PDB entry 2E74 | X-ray diffraction, 3.00 A resolution | chains C and D of the 8 polymer chains in the assembly

# Chain C
Molecule: Apocytochrome f
Organism: Mastigocladus laminosus
Reference sequence: P83793 (CYF_MASLA); residues 1-289 here = UniProt positions 1-289
Chain sequence (289 residues; numbered 1 to 289; the number before each row is that of its first residue):
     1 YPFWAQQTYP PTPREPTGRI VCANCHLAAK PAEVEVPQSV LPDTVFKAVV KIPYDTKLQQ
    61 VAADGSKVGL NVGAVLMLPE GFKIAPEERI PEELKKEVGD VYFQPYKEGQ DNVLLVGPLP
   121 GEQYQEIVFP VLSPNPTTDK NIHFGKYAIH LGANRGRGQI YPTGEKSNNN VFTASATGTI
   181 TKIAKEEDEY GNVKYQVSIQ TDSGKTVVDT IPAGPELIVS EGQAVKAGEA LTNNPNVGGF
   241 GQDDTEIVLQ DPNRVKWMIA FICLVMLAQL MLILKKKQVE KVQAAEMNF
Disordered / not traced: 289
Covalent attachments: heme (HEM) linked to Cys25
Ion coordination: heme Fe: Tyr1, His26
Ligand contacts: heme (HEM): Tyr1, Pro2, Trp4, Ala5, Thr8, Tyr9, Val21, Cys22, His26, Gln60, Ala63, Gly69, Leu70, Asn71, Val72, Gly73, Ala74, Val75, Pro118, Asn154, Gly156, Arg157, Gly158, Gln159, Ile160, Tyr161, Pro162
What the authors report for this chain:
  - Cd2+ coordination: His143

# Chain D
Molecule: Cytochrome b6-f complex iron-sulfur subunit
Organism: Mastigocladus laminosus
Notes: EC 1.10.99.1
Reference sequence: P83794 (UCRI_MASLA); residues 1-179 here = UniProt positions 1-179
Chain sequence (179 residues; numbered 1 to 179; the number before each row is that of its first residue):
     1 MAQFTESMDV PDMGRRQFMN LLAFGTVTGV ALGALYPLVK YFIPPSGGAV GGGTTAKDKL
    61 GNNVKVSKFL ESHNAGDRVL VQGLKGDPTY IVVESKEAIR DYGINAVCTH LGCVVPWNAA
   121 ENKFKCPCHG SQYDETGKVI RGPAPLSLAL CHATVQDDNI VLTPWTETDF RTGEKPWWV
Disordered / not traced: 1-8, 93-97
Disulfides: Cys113-Cys128
Ion coordination: 2Fe-2S cluster Fe: Cys108, His110, Cys126, His129
Ligand contacts: 2Fe-2S cluster (FES): Cys108, His110, Leu111, Gly112, Cys113, Cys126, Cys128, His129, Gly130, Ser131, Pro143

# Chain C / chain D interface
Residue-residue contacts (23):
  Phe261(C) - Val30(D)
  Phe261(C) - Ala34(D)
  Leu264(C) - Gly29(D)
  Leu264(C) - Val30(D)
  Val265(C) - Val30(D)  hydrophobic
  Ala268(C) - Thr26(D)
  Ala268(C) - Val30(D)  hydrophobic
  Met271(C) - Met19(D)
  Met271(C) - Leu22(D)  hydrophobic
  Met271(C) - Ala23(D)  hydrophobic
  Met271(C) - Thr26(D)
  Leu272(C) - Ala23(D)  hydrophobic
  Leu272(C) - Val27(D)  hydrophobic
  Leu274(C) - Met19(D)  hydrophobic
  Lys275(C) - Arg16(D)  hydrogen bond (side chain-backbone)
  Lys275(C) - Met19(D)
  Lys275(C) - Asn20(D)  hydrogen bond
  Gln278(C) - Arg15(D)  hydrogen bond (side chain-backbone)
  Gln278(C) - Arg16(D)
  Gln278(C) - Met19(D)
  Lys281(C) - Asp9(D)  salt bridge
  Val282(C) - Arg16(D)
  Ala285(C) - Val10(D)  hydrophobic
Also at the interface, not in a pair above, chain C (14 interface residues in all): Lys140, Leu267
Also at the interface, not in a pair above, chain D (17 interface residues in all): Pro11, Phe24, Gly33, Val50

# Summary
14 residues of chain C and 17 residues of chain D are in contact; the contacts include 3 hydrogen bonds and 1
salt bridge. Polar contacts include Lys281(C)-Asp9(D), Lys275(C)-Arg16(D) and Lys275(C)-Asn20(D). Bound to
chain D: 2Fe-2S cluster. Covalently linked heme: at Cys25(C). Tyr1(C) and His26(C) form the heme Fe site. The
paper reports Cd2+ coordination by His143(C).
Here chain C is Apocytochrome f and chain D is Cytochrome b6-f complex iron-sulfur subunit, both from
Mastigocladus laminosus. Entry 2E74 (Crystal Structure of the Cytochrome b6f Complex from M.laminosus) was
determined by X-ray diffraction (same publication as 2E75 and 2E76).
